Entry 2D4F (X-ray diffraction, 1.70 A resolution); this record covers chain A.

[Chain A]
Protein: Beta-2-microglobulin
From: Homo sapiens
UniProt: P61769 (B2MG_HUMAN); residues 1-99 here correspond to UniProt positions 21-119 (UniProt number = residue number + 20)
Amino-acid sequence (100 residues; each row starts with the number of its first residue; numbering starts at 0):
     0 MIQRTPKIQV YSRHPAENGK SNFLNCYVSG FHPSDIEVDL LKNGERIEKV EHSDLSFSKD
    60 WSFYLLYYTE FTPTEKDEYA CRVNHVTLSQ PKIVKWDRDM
Disordered / not traced: 98-99
Disulfide bonds: Cys25-Cys80
Construct notes: cloning artifact (0)
Ion coordination: Na+: His84, Leu87
Curated features (UniProtKB/Swiss-Prot):
  - modified residue: Gln2 (Pyrrolidone carboxylic acid)
  - glycosylation: Ile1 (N-linked (Glc) (glycation) isoleucine), Lys19 (N-linked (Glc) (glycation) lysine), Lys41 (N-linked (Glc) (glycation) lysine), Lys48 (N-linked (Glc) (glycation) lysine), Lys58 (N-linked (Glc) (glycation) lysine), Lys91 (N-linked (Glc) (glycation) lysine), Lys94 (N-linked (Glc) (glycation) lysine)

[Overview]
The Na+ site is built by His84 and Leu87.
Chain A is Beta-2-microglobulin (Homo sapiens); the structure, The Crystal Structure of human
beta2-microglobulin, was determined by X-ray diffraction (same publication as 2D4D).
